PDB entry 5VEM | X-ray diffraction, 2.60 A resolution | chain A

Chain A:
Protein: Ectonucleotide pyrophosphatase/phosphodiesterase family member 5
Organism: Homo sapiens
Notes: EC 3.1.-.-
Reference sequence: Q9UJA9 (ENPP5_HUMAN); residues 25-430 here = UniProt positions 25-430
Amino-acid sequence (416 residues; numbered 15 to 430; the number before each row is that of its first residue):
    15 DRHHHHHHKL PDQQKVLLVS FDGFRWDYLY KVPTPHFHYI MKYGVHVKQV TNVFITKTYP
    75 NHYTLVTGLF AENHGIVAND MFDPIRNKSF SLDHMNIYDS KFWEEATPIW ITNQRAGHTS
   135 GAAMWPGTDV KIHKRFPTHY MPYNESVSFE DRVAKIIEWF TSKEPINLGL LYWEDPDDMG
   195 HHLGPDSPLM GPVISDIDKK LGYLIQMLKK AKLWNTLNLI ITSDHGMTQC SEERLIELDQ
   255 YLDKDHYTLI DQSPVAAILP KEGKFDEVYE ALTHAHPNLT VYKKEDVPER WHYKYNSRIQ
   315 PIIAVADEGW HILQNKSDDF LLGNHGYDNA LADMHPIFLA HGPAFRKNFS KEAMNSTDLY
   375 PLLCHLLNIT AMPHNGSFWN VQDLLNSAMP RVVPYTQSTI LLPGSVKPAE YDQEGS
Disordered / not traced: 15-18, 402-430
Construct notes: expression tag (15-24)
Covalent attachments: N-acetylglucosamine (NAG) linked to Asn158, Asn292, Asn369, Asn389
Ion coordination: Zn2+ site 1: Asp36, Thr72, Asp238, His239; Zn2+ site 2: Asp191, His195, His339; Zn2+ site 3: Asp192, His196
UniProt features mapped onto this chain:
  - active site: Thr72 (Nucleophile)
  - binding site (Zn(2+)): Asp36, Thr72, Asp191, His195, Asp238, His239, His339
  - glycosylation (N-linked (GlcNAc...) asparagine): Asn101, Asn158, Asn292, Asn329, Asn362, Asn369, Asn382, Asn389

In short:
N-acetylglucosamine is covalently linked to Asn158, Asn292, Asn369 and Asn389. Asp36, Thr72, Asp238 and His239
coordinate Zn2+ site 1. The Zn2+ site 2 is built by Asp191, His195 and His339. From UniProt: active-site
residue Thr72 and 7 Zn2+-binding residues.
Chain A is Ectonucleotide pyrophosphatase/phosphodiesterase family member 5 (Homo sapiens); the structure,
Human ectonucleotide pyrophosphatase / phosphodiesterase 5 (ENPP5, NPP5), was determined by X-ray diffraction
(same publication as 5VEN and 5VEO).
